PDB entry 5KDM | X-ray diffraction, 3.50 A resolution | chains A and D of the 4 polymer chains in the assembly

# Chain A
Molecule: Histone H3.3
Organism: Homo sapiens
UniProt: P84243 (H33_HUMAN); residues 1-135 here correspond to UniProt positions 2-136 (UniProt number = residue number + 1)
Sequence (135 residues; numbered 1 to 135; the number before each row is that of its first residue):
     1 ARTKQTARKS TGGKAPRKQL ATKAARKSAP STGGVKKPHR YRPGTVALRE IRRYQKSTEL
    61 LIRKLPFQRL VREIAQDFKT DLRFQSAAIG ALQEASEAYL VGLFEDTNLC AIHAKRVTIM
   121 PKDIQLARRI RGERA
Unresolved in the structure: 1-36
Curated features (UniProtKB/Swiss-Prot):
  - site: S31 (Interaction with ZMYND11)
  - modified residue: R2 (Asymmetric dimethylarginine), T3 (Phosphothreonine), K4 (Allysine), Q5 (5-glutamyl dopamine), T6 (Phosphothreonine), R8 (Citrulline), K9 (N6,N6,N6-trimethyllysine), S10 (ADP-ribosylserine), T11 (Phosphothreonine), K14 (N6-(2-hydroxyisobutyryl)lysine), R17 (Asymmetric dimethylarginine), K18 (N6-(2-hydroxyisobutyryl)lysine), K23 (N6-(2-hydroxyisobutyryl)lysine), R26 (Citrulline), K27 (N6,N6,N6-trimethyllysine), S28 (ADP-ribosylserine), S31 (Phosphoserine), K36 (N6,N6,N6-trimethyllysine), K37 (N6-methyllysine), Y41 (Phosphotyrosine) and 9 more in UniProt
  - lipidation: K18 (N6-decanoyllysine)
What the authors report for this chain:
  - mutagenesis - R40A/R42A, R49A/R52A: abolished binding to Major tegument protein (chain D)
  - mutagenesis - R40A/R42A, R49A/R52A: decreased binding to GFP-BNRF1
  - mutagenesis - R40A/R42A: decreased binding to HA-DAXX
  - mutagenesis - R40A/R42A: decreased stability

# Chain D
Molecule: Major tegument protein
Organism: Epstein-Barr virus (strain AG876)
UniProt: Q1HVJ0 (MTP_EBVA8); residues 381-599 here = UniProt positions 381-599
Sequence (219 residues; row label = number of the first residue in the row):
   381 QALDTVRYDY GHYLIMLGPF QPWSGLTAPP CPYAESSWAQ AAVQTALELF SALYPAPCIS
   441 GYARPPGPSA VIEHLGSLVP KGGLLLFLSH LPDDVKDGLG EMGPARATGP GMQQFVSSYF
   501 LNPACSNVFI TVRQRGEKIN GRTVLQALGR ACDMAGCQHY VLGSTVPLGG LNFVNDLASP
   561 VSTAEMMDDF SPFFTVEFPP IQEEGASSPV PLDVDESMD
Unresolved in the structure: 381-382, 401-412, 481-487, 582-599
Differences from the reference sequence: conflict S587 (Arg in Q1HVJ0)
Curated features (UniProtKB/Swiss-Prot):
  - mutagenesis: Y390 (Y390A: About 90% loss of co-localization with host DAXX in PML bodies), K461 (K461A: About 50% loss of co-localization with host DAXX in PML bodies)
What the authors report for this chain:
  - mutagenesis - Y390A/K461A, V546A/L548A, V546S/L548S, D568A/D569A: decreased binding to DAXX
  - mutagenesis - D568A/D569A: decreased stability
  - mutagenesis - K461A: unchanged binding to DAXX
  - mutagenesis - Y390A/K461A, Y390A, K461A, V546A/L548A, V546S/L548S, D568A/D569A: decreased localization to PML-NBs
  - mutagenesis - V546D/L548D, D568A/D569A: decreased growth in response to B cell proliferation
  - mutagenesis - V546D/L548D, D568A/D569A: abolished binding to Death domain-associated protein 6
  - mutagenesis - Y390A/K461A, K461A, V546A/L548A, V546S/L548S: decreased binding to Death domain-associated protein 6

# Chain A / chain D interface
Contacting residue pairs (6; chain A residue first):
  R40(A) with D568(D), salt bridge
  R42(A) with E565(D); D568(D), salt bridge
  R49(A) with P547(D)
  R52(A) with M567(D); D569(D), salt bridge
Also at the interface, not in a pair above, chain A (6 interface residues in all): G44, L48
Also at the interface, not in a pair above, chain D (8 interface residues in all): Y390, G516, A564
The authors on this interface:
  - interface residues, chain A: R40(A), R42(A), R49(A), R52(A)
  - interface residues, chain D: D568(D), D569(D)

# In short
The interface between chain A and chain D involves 6 residues on one side and 8 on the other, with 3 salt
bridges. Polar pairs include R40(A)-D568(D), R42(A)-D568(D) and R52(A)-D569(D). The paper reports that
Y390A/K461A, Y390A and K461A of chain D, among others, reduce localization to PML-NBs; interface residues
R40(A), R42(A) and D568(D) among others; 9 substitutions were tested in all.
Here chain A is Histone H3.3 (Homo sapiens) and chain D is Major tegument protein (Epstein-Barr virus (strain
AG876)). Entry 5KDM (Crystal structure of EBV tegument protein BNRF1 in complex with histone chaperone DAXX
and histones H3.3-H4) was determined by X-ray diffraction.
